PDB entry 7U66 | electron microscopy, 3.10 A resolution | chains C and D of the 12 polymer chains in the assembly

Chain C (and D):
Molecule: Deoxyguanosinetriphosphate triphosphohydrolase
Source organism: Escherichia coli str. K-12 substr. MG1655
Notes: EC 3.1.5.1; chain D of this document is another copy of the same molecule, construct and numbering; everything in this record applies to it too
Reference sequence: P15723 (DGTP_ECOLI); residues 1-505 here = UniProt positions 1-505
Amino-acid sequence (505 residues; row label = number of the first residue in the row):
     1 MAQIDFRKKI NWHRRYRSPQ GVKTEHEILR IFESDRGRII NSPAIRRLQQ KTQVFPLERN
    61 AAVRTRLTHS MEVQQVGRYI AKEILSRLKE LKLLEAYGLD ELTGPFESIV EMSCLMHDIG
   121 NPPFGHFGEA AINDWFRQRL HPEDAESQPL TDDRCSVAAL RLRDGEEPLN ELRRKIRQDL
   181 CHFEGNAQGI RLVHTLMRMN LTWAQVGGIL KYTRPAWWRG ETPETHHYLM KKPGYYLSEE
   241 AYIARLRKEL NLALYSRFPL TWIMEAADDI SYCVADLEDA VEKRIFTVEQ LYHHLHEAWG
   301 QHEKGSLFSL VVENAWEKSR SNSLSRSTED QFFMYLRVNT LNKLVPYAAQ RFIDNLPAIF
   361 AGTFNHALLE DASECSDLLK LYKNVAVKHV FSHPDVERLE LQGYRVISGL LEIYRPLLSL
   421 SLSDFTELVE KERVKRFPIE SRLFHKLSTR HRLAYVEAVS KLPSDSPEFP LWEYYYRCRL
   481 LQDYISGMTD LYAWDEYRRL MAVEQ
Not modelled in the structure: 1-2, 57-61, 151-152, 164-165, 300-307, 318-326, 370-371, 505
Bound ions: Mg2+ near D268 (its only coordinating residue here)
Small-molecule neighbours: 2'-deoxyguanosine-5'-triphosphate (DGT): Q53, N186, K211, Y212, K231, K232, D268, Y272, D276, F391, V396, E400
Reported in the primary citation:
  - catalytic residues: H126 (citing earlier work)
  - binding site for 2'-deoxyguanosine-5'-triphosphate: Y272

Chain C / chain D interface:
Pairs across the interface (36; chain C residue first):
  H26(C) with S86(D), hydrogen bond
  R30(C) with E83(D), salt bridge
  E33(C) with Q75(D), hydrogen bond; R78(D), salt bridge
  R36(C) with Q75(D), hydrogen bond
  R38(C) with M334(D)
  I40(C) with M71(D); Q75(D)
  N41(C) with E72(D)
  P43(C) with D330(D)
  R46(C) with A62(D); R64(D)
  R47(C) with A62(D)
  Q49(C) with V63(D), hydrogen bond (side chain-backbone); T65(D), hydrogen bond; T68(D)
  Q50(C) with A62(D)
  A62(C) with R46(D); R47(D); Q50(D)
  V63(C) with Q49(D), hydrogen bond (backbone-side chain)
  R64(C) with R46(D)
  T65(C) with Q49(D), hydrogen bond
  T68(C) with Q49(D)
  M71(C) with I40(D); M71(D), hydrophobic
  E72(C) with N41(D)
  Q75(C) with E33(D), hydrogen bond; R36(D), hydrogen bond; I40(D)
  R78(C) with E33(D), salt bridge
  Y79(C) with R30(D)
  E83(C) with R30(D), salt bridge
  S86(C) with H26(D), hydrogen bond
  D330(C) with P43(D)
  M334(C) with R38(D)
Interface residues without a listed pair, chain C (31 interface residues in all): L67, K82, S108, M197, M199
Interface residues without a listed pair, chain D (31 interface residues in all): L67, Y79, K82, S108, M197, M199

In short:
The chain C/chain D interface involves 31 residues from each chain, with 10 hydrogen bonds and 4 salt bridges.
Polar contacts include R30(C)-E83(D), E33(C)-R78(D) and H26(C)-S86(D). Ligands of chain C:
2'-deoxyguanosine-5'-triphosphate. The paper reports the catalytic residue H126(C); a binding site for
2'-deoxyguanosine-5'-triphosphate at Y272(C).
Both chains are Deoxyguanosinetriphosphate triphosphohydrolase (Escherichia coli str. K-12 substr. MG1655).
Entry 7U66 (Structure of E. coli dGTPase bound to T7 bacteriophage protein Gp1.2 and dGTP) was determined by
electron microscopy together with 7U65 and 7U67 from the same study.
